Entry 9D7Z (electron microscopy, 3.60 A resolution); this record covers chains F and L of the 12 polymer chains in the assembly.

== Chain F ==
Name: Major capsid protein
Source organism: Shigella virus Moo19
UniProt: A0AAE8YCM0 (A0AAE8YCM0_9CAUD); residues 1-401 here = UniProt positions 1-401
Amino-acid sequence (401 residues; row label = number of the first residue in the row):
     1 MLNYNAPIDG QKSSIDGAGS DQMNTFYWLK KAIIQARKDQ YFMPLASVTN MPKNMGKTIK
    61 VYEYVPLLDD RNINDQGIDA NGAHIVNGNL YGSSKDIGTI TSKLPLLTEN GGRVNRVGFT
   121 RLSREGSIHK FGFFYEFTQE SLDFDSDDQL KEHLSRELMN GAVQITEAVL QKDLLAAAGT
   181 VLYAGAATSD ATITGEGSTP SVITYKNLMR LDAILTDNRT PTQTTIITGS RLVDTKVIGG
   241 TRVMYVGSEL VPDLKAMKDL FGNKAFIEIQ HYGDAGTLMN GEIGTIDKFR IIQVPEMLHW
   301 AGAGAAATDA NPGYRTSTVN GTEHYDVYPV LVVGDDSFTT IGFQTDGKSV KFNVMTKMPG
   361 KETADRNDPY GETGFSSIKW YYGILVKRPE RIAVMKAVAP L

== Chain L ==
Name: Ig-like domain-containing protein
Source organism: Shigella virus Moo19
UniProt: A0AAE8YCJ7 (A0AAE8YCJ7_9CAUD); numbering as in UniProt (aligned over 1-273)
Amino-acid sequence (273 residues; row label = number of the first residue in the row):
     1 MPELKVAFNK DTYVATVLDA SGSVPSGSVN VGTFFHPDET YPDSYVIYHG VRELLYKRSE
    61 VDPAQPGFWP ENITNMQAVT IDNKATARLV LNTSLPRVVS TIEGGKVTLS VVALGGKAPL
   121 KYKWEFRAPN ASTWTAVSGQ TTANLVLDNI DADKAGEYKV TVTDAAGTSV DSTALVAVGA
   181 YPPPALTGIK ATPTSLSLSV ATDAAGKTVA LSAIPTDAEL GTLSIKTAPD SARATATISG
   241 STLTVKPVAA GAATSVVVTN GKVDVTITIN VAA
Not modelled in the structure: 1-2, 184-273

== Interface between chain F and chain L ==
Contacting residue pairs (6; chain F residue first):
  R366(F) with R52(L)
  N367(F) with Y56(L), hydrogen bond (backbone-side chain); W69(L); T74(L)
  D368(F) with W69(L), hydrogen bond
  T373(F) with W69(L)

== Summary ==
The chain F/chain L interface involves 4 residues from each chain, with 2 hydrogen bonds. Polar contacts
include N367(F)-Y56(L) and D368(F)-W69(L).
Chain F is Major capsid protein and chain L is Ig-like domain-containing protein, both from Shigella virus
Moo19; the structure, Shigella flexneri bacteriophage Moo19 Icosahedral Reconstruction, was determined by
electron microscopy together with 9D80, 9D81, 9D82, 9D83 and 9D84 from the same study.
